7CLD - chains B and C of the 6 polymer chains in the assembly; structure by X-ray diffraction, 2.61 A resolution.

# Chain B
Protein: Tubulin beta chain
From: Sus scrofa
UniProtKB: A0A287AGU7 (A0A287AGU7_PIG); the author numbering skips numbers that UniProt does not, so the offset changes along the chain: 1-358 = UniProt 1-358; 367-453 = UniProt 359-445
Chain sequence (445 residues; numbered 1 to 453; 8 numbers in that range are skipped by the numbering (no residue carries them; nothing is unmodelled there); the number before each row is that of its first residue):
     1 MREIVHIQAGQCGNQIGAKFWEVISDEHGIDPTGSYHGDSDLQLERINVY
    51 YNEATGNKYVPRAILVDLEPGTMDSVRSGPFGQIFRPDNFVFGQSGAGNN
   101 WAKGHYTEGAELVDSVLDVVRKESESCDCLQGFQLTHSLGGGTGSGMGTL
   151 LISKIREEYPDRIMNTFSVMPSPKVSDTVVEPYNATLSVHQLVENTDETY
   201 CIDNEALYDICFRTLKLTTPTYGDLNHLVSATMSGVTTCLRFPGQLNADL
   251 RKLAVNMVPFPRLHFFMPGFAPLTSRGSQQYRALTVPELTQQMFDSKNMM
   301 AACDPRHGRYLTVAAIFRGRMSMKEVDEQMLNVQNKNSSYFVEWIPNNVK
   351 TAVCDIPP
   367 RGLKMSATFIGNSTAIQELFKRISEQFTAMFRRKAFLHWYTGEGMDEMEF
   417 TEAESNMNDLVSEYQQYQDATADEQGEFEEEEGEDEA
Disordered / not traced: 273-284, 439-453
Residues lining bound ligands:
  - G2X (6-[2,6-bis(fluoranyl)-4-[3-(methylamino)propoxy]phenyl]-5-chloranyl-N-[(2S)-1,1,1-tris(fluoranyl)propan-2-yl]-[1,2,4]triazolo[1,5-a]pyrimidin-7-amine): Val175, Asp177, Asn204, Glu205, Tyr208, Asp209, Arg213, Pro220, Thr221, Tyr222, Leu225
  - GDP (guanosine-5'-diphosphate): Gly10, Gln11, Cys12, Gln15, Ile16, Asp67, Ser138, Gly141, Gly142, Thr143, Gly144, Ser145, Asp177, Asn204, Leu207, Tyr222, Leu225, Asn226
From the paper describing this entry:
  - binding site for G2X: Asn204, Asp209, Thr221, Tyr222
  - binding site for GDP: Tyr222

# Chain C
Protein: Tubulin alpha-1B chain
From: Sus scrofa
UniProtKB: Q2XVP4 (TBA1B_PIG); numbering as in UniProt (aligned over 1-450)
Chain sequence (450 residues; each row starts with the number of its first residue):
     1 MRECISIHVGQAGVQIGNACWELYCLEHGIQPDGQMPSDKTIGGGDDSFN
    51 TFFSETGAGKHVPRAVFVDLEPTVIDEVRTGTYRQLFHPEQLITGKEDAA
   101 NNYARGHYTIGKEIIDLVLDRIRKLADQCTGLQGFLVFHSFGGGTGSGFT
   151 SLLMERLSVDYGKKSKLEFSIYPAPQVSTAVVEPYNSILTTHTTLEHSDC
   201 AFMVDNEAIYDICRRNLDIERPTYTNLNRLISQIVSSITASLRFDGALNV
   251 DLTEFQTNLVPYPRIHFPLATYAPVISAEKAYHEQLSVAEITNACFEPAN
   301 QMVKCDPRHGKYMACCLLYRGDVVPKDVNAAIATIKTKRSIQFVDWCPTG
   351 FKVGINYQPPTVVPGGDLAKVQRAVCMLSNTTAIAEAWARLDHKFDLMYA
   401 KRAFVHWYVGEGMEEGEFSEAREDMAALEKDYEEVGVDSVEGEGEEEGEE
Disordered / not traced: 441-450
Curated features (UniProtKB/Swiss-Prot):
  - motif: Met1 to Cys4 (MREC motif)
  - active site: Glu254
  - binding site (GTP): Gly10, Gln11, Ala12, Gln15, Glu71, Ala99, Ser140, Gly143, Gly144, Thr145, Gly146, Thr179, Glu183, Asn206, Tyr224, Asn228, Leu252
  - binding site (Mg(2+)): Glu71
  - modified residue: Lys40 (N6,N6,N6-trimethyllysine), Ser48 (Phosphoserine), Ser232 (Phosphoserine), Tyr282 (3'-nitrotyrosine), Arg339 (Omega-N-methylarginine), Ser439 (Phosphoserine), Glu443 (5-glutamyl polyglutamate), Glu445 (5-glutamyl polyglutamate)
  - cross-link (Glycyl lysine isopeptide (Lys-Gly)): Lys326 (interchain with G-Cter in ubiquitin), Lys370 (interchain with G-Cter in ubiquitin)
Bound ions: Ca2+ site 1: Asp39, Thr41, Gly44, Glu55; Ca2+ site 2 near Glu55 (its only coordinating residue here)
Residues lining bound ligands:
  - G2X (6-[2,6-bis(fluoranyl)-4-[3-(methylamino)propoxy]phenyl]-5-chloranyl-N-[(2S)-1,1,1-tris(fluoranyl)propan-2-yl]-[1,2,4]triazolo[1,5-a]pyrimidin-7-amine), molecule 1: Val177, Ser178, Thr179, Asn206, Glu207, Tyr210, Asp211, Arg214, Arg221, Pro222, Thr223, Tyr224, Leu227
  - G2X, molecule 2: Ala247, Leu248, Pro325, Lys326, Val328, Asn329, Val353, Ile355
  - GTP (guanosine-5'-triphosphate): Gly10, Gln11, Ala12, Gln15, Asp69, Asp98, Ala99, Ala100, Asn101, Ser140, Gly142, Gly143, Gly144, Thr145, Gly146, Ile171, Thr179, Glu183, Asn206, Tyr224, Leu227, Asn228, Ile231
From the paper describing this entry:
  - binding site for G2X: Asn206, Asp211, Arg221, Thr223, Tyr224, Asn329
  - binding site for GTP: Tyr224

# How chain B and chain C interact
Contacting residue pairs - 61 pairs, chain B then chain C:
  Glu69(B) - Met1(C)
  Pro70(B) - Met1(C)
  Gln94(B) - Met1(C)
  Gln94(B) - Arg2(C)
  Ser95(B) - Arg2(C)  hydrogen bond (backbone-side chain)
  Gly98(B) - Thr253(C)
  Gly98(B) - Glu254(C)
  Gly98(B) - Thr257(C)
  Asn99(B) - Glu254(C)
  Asn99(B) - Asn258(C)  hydrogen bond
  Asn99(B) - Lys352(C)  hydrogen bond
  Lys174(B) - Lys336(C)
  Val175(B) - Asn329(C)
  Ser176(B) - Phe351(C)
  Asp177(B) - Phe351(C)
  Asp177(B) - Lys352(C)
  Asp177(B) - Val353(C)  hydrogen bond (backbone-backbone)
  Thr178(B) - Asn258(C)
  Thr178(B) - Thr349(C)
  Thr178(B) - Phe351(C)  hydrogen bond (backbone-backbone)
  Thr178(B) - Lys352(C)
  Val179(B) - Asn258(C)  hydrogen bond (backbone-side chain)
  Val179(B) - Cys347(C)  hydrophobic
  Val179(B) - Thr349(C)  hydrogen bond (backbone-side chain)
  Val179(B) - Gly350(C)
  Val179(B) - Phe351(C)
  Val180(B) - Asn258(C)
  Pro182(B) - Thr349(C)
  Tyr208(B) - Lys326(C)
  Gln392(B) - Pro348(C)
  Gln392(B) - Thr349(C)
  Ala395(B) - Asp345(C)
  Ala395(B) - Trp346(C)
  Met396(B) - Trp346(C)
  Met396(B) - Pro348(C)
  Arg398(B) - Ser439(C)
  Arg399(B) - Tyr262(C)  hydrogen bond (backbone-side chain)
  Arg399(B) - Trp346(C)
  Arg399(B) - Glu434(C)  hydrogen bond (side chain-backbone)
  Arg399(B) - Val435(C)
  Arg399(B) - Val437(C)  hydrogen bond (side chain-backbone)
  Arg399(B) - Asp438(C)
  Arg399(B) - Ser439(C)  hydrogen bond
  Lys400(B) - Tyr262(C)
  Ala401(B) - Pro261(C)
  Ala401(B) - Tyr262(C)
  Ala401(B) - Trp346(C)  hydrophobic
  Phe402(B) - Thr257(C)
  Phe402(B) - Asn258(C)
  Phe402(B) - Val260(C)
  Phe402(B) - Pro261(C)  hydrogen bond (backbone-backbone)
  Phe402(B) - Met313(C)
  Phe402(B) - Trp346(C)  hydrophobic
  His404(B) - Val260(C)
  His404(B) - Pro261(C)  hydrogen bond (side chain-backbone)
  His404(B) - Tyr262(C)
  His404(B) - Pro263(C)
  Trp405(B) - Asp199(C)
  Trp405(B) - Gln256(C)  hydrogen bond (side chain-backbone)
  Trp405(B) - Thr257(C)
  Trp405(B) - Val260(C)  hydrogen bond (side chain-backbone)
Other interface residues (no listed pair), chain B (30 interface residues in all): Lys103, Glu181, Thr218, Tyr222, Leu403
Other interface residues (no listed pair), chain C (35 interface residues in all): Leu248, Asp251, Leu259, Ala314, Val440

# In short
The interface between chain B and chain C involves 30 residues on one side and 35 on the other; the contacts
include 15 hydrogen bonds. Polar pairs include Ser95(B)-Arg2(C), Asn99(B)-Asn258(C) and Asn99(B)-Lys352(C).
From the paper: a binding site for G2X at Asn204(B), Asp209(B) and Asn206(C) among others; a binding site for
GDP at Tyr222(B).
Here chain B is Tubulin beta chain and chain C is Tubulin alpha-1B chain, both from Sus scrofa. Entry 7CLD
(Crystal structure of T2R-TTL-Cevipabulin complex) was determined by X-ray diffraction, deposited together
with 7DP8.
